PDB entry 7Q56 | electron microscopy, 7.10 A resolution (low resolution: residue-level contacts below are approximate; hydrogen-bond / salt-bridge calls are withheld) | chains Q and O of the 16 polymer chains in the assembly

== Chain Q (and O) ==
Protein: Glyceraldehyde-3-phosphate dehydrogenase B, chloroplastic
From: Spinacia oleracea
Notes: chain O of this document is another copy of the same molecule, construct and numbering; everything in this record applies to it too
UniProt: P12860 (G3PB_SPIOL); the construct lacks a stretch of the UniProt sequence and is renumbered around it, so the offset changes along the chain: 0-18 = UniProt 84-102; 19-34 = UniProt 105-120; 36-60 = UniProt 121-145; 61-122 = UniProt 147-208; 4 more segments
Chain sequence (368 residues; numbered 0 to 362 plus 7 insertion-coded residues; 2 numbers in that range are skipped by the numbering (no residue carries them; nothing is unmodelled there); the number before each row is that of its first residue; a row labelled like 18A-18B holds insertion residues (18A, then the next letters in order); numbering starts at 0):
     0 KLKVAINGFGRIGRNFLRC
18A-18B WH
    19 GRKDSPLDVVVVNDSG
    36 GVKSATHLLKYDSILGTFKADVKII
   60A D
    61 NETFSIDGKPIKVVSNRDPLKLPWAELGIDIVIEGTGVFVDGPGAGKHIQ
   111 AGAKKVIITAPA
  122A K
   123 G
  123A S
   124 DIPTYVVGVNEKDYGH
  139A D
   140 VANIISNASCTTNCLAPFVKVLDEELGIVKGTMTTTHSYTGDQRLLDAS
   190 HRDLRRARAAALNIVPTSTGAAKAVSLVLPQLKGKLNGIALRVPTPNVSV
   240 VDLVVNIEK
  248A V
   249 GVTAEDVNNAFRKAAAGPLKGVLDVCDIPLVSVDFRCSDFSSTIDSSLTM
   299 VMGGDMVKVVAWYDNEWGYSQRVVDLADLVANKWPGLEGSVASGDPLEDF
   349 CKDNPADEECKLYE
Disulfide bonds: Cys349-Cys358
Ligand contacts:
  - NAD (nicotinamide-adenine-dinucleotide), molecule 1: Asn6, Gly7, Phe8, Gly9, Arg10, Ile11, Gly12, Asn14, Asn31, Ser33, Asn76, Arg77, Gly95, Thr96, Ala120, Pro121, Ser148, Cys149, Asn313, Glu314, Tyr317
  - NAD, molecule 2: Ala354, Lys359, Glu362
From the paper describing this entry:
  - catalytic residues: Cys149 (citing earlier work)

== How chain Q and chain O interact ==
Residue-residue contacts - 76 pairs, chain Q then chain O:
  Lys169(Q) - Met300(O)
  Lys169(Q) - Gly301(O)
  Lys169(Q) - Asp303(O)
  Lys169(Q) - Met304(O)
  Gly170(Q) - Met300(O)
  Thr171(Q) - Val243(O)
  Thr171(Q) - Met300(O)
  Thr171(Q) - Lys306(O)
  Met172(Q) - Lys306(O)
  Leu193(Q) - Pro277(O)
  Arg194(Q) - Pro277(O)
  Arg194(Q) - Leu278(O)
  Arg194(Q) - Val279(O)
  Arg197(Q) - Val279(O)
  Arg197(Q) - Asp282(O)
  Leu201(Q) - Ser280(O)
  Leu201(Q) - Val281(O)
  Asn202(Q) - Val279(O)
  Asn202(Q) - Ser280(O)
  Asn202(Q) - Val281(O)
  Ile203(Q) - Val279(O)
  Ile203(Q) - Ser280(O)
  Ile203(Q) - Trp310(O)
  Val204(Q) - Val279(O)
  Pro205(Q) - Leu296(O)
  Pro205(Q) - Trp310(O)
  Gly223(Q) - Met300(O)
  Lys224(Q) - Met300(O)
  Leu225(Q) - Met300(O)
  Asn226(Q) - Met298(O)
  Asn226(Q) - Val299(O)
  Asn226(Q) - Met300(O)
  Asn226(Q) - Lys306(O)
  Gly227(Q) - Lys306(O)
  Ile228(Q) - Lys306(O)
  Pro233(Q) - Pro233(O)
  Val243(Q) - Val243(O)
  Asn245(Q) - Asp303(O)
  Asn245(Q) - Met304(O)
  Ile276(Q) - Leu193(O)
  Pro277(Q) - Leu193(O)
  Pro277(Q) - Arg194(O)
  Leu278(Q) - Arg194(O)
  Val279(Q) - Arg194(O)
  Val279(Q) - Asn202(O)
  Val279(Q) - Ile203(O)
  Ser280(Q) - Leu201(O)
  Ser280(Q) - Asn202(O)
  Val281(Q) - Asn202(O)
  Asp293(Q) - Arg194(O)
  Leu296(Q) - Arg194(O)
  Leu296(Q) - Pro205(O)
  Met298(Q) - Asn226(O)
  Met298(Q) - Ile228(O)
  Val299(Q) - Asn226(O)
  Met300(Q) - Lys169(O)
  Met300(Q) - Gly170(O)
  Met300(Q) - Gly223(O)
  Met300(Q) - Lys224(O)
  Met300(Q) - Leu225(O)
  Met300(Q) - Asn226(O)
  Gly301(Q) - Lys169(O)
  Asp303(Q) - Lys169(O)
  Met304(Q) - Lys169(O)
  Met304(Q) - Gly170(O)
  Met304(Q) - Val243(O)
  Met304(Q) - Asn245(O)
  Met304(Q) - Met304(O)
  Lys306(Q) - Thr171(O)
  Lys306(Q) - Met172(O)
  Lys306(Q) - Thr173(O)
  Lys306(Q) - Gly227(O)
  Lys306(Q) - Ile228(O)
  Trp310(Q) - Arg194(O)
  Trp310(Q) - Ile203(O)
  Trp310(Q) - Pro205(O)
Also at the interface, not in a pair above, chain Q (38 interface residues in all): Leu230
Also at the interface, not in a pair above, chain O (40 interface residues in all): Thr175, Thr206, Thr234, Val244, Arg284

== Overview ==
The interface between chain Q and chain O involves 38 residues on one side and 40 on the other. Bound to chain
Q: NAD. From the paper: the catalytic residue Cys149(Q).
Both chains are Glyceraldehyde-3-phosphate dehydrogenase B, chloroplastic (Spinacia oleracea). Entry 7Q56
(Single Particle Cryo-EM structure of photosynthetic A8B8 glyceraldehyde-3-phosphate dehydrogenase (minor
conformer) from Spinacia oleracea) was determined by electron microscopy, deposited together with 7Q53, 7Q54,
7Q55 and 7Q57.
